8A43 - chains B and C of the 12 polymer chains in the assembly; structure by electron microscopy, 4.09 A resolution (low resolution: residue-level contacts below are approximate; hydrogen-bond / salt-bridge calls are withheld).

[Chain B]
Name: DNA-directed RNA polymerase I subunit RPA2
Source organism: Homo sapiens
Notes: EC 2.7.7.6
UniProtKB: Q9H9Y6 (RPA2_HUMAN); numbering as in UniProt (aligned over 1-1135)
Chain sequence (1135 residues; numbered 1 to 1135; the number before each row is that of its first residue):
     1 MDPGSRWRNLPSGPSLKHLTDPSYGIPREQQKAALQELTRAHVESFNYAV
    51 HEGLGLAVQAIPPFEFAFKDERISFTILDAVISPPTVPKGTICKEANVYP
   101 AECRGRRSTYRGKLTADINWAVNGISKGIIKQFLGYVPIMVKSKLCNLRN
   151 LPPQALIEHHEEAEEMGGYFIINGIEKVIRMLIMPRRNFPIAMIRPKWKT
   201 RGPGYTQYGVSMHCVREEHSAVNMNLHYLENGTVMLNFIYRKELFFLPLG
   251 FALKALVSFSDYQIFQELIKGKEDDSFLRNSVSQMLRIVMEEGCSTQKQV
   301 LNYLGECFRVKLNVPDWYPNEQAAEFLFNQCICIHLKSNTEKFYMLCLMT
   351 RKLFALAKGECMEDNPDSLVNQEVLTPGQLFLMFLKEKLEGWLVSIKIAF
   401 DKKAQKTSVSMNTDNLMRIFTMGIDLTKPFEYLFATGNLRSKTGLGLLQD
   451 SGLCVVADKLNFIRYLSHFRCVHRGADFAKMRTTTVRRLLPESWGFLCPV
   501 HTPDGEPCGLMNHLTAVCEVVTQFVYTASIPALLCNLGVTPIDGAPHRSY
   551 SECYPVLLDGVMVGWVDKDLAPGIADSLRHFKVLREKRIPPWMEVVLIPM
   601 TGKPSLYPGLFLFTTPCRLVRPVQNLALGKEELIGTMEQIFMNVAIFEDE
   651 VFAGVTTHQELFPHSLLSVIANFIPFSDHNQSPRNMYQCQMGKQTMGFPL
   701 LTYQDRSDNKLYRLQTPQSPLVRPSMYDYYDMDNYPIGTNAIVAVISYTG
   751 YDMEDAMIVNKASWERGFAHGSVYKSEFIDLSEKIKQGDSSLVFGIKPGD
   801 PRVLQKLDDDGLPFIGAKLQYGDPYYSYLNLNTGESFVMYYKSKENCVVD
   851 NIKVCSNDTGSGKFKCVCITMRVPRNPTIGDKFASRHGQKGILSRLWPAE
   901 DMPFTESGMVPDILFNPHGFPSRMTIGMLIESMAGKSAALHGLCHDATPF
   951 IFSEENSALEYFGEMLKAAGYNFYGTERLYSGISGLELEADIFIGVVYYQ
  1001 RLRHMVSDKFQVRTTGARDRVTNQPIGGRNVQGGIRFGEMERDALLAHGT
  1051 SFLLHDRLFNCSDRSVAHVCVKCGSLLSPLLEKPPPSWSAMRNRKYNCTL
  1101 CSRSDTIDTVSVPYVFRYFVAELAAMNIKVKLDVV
Unresolved in the structure: 1-3, 1135
Cystine bridges: Cys855-Cys866

[Chain C]
Name: DNA-directed RNA polymerases I and III subunit RPAC1
Source organism: Homo sapiens
UniProtKB: O15160 (RPAC1_HUMAN); numbering as in UniProt (aligned over 1-346)
Chain sequence (346 residues; row label = number of the first residue in the row):
     1 MAASQAVEEMRSRVVLGEFGVRNVHTTDFPGNYSGYDDAWDQDRFEKNFR
    51 VDVVHMDENSLEFDMVGIDAAIANAFRRILLAEVPTMAVEKVLVYNNTSI
   101 VQDEILAHRLGLIPIHADPRLFEYRNQGDEEGTEIDTLQFRLQVRCTRNP
   151 HAAKDSSDPNELYVNHKVYTRHMTWIPLGNQADLFPEGTIRPVHDDILIA
   201 QLRPGQEIDLLMHCVKGIGKDHAKFSPVATASYRLLPDITLLEPVEGEAA
   251 EELSRCFSPGVIEVQEVQGKKVARVANPRLDTFSREIFRNEKLKKVVRLA
   301 RVRDHYIFSVESTGVLPPDVLVSEAIKVLMGKCRRFLDELDAVQMD
Unresolved in the structure: 1-38, 345-346
Reported in the primary citation:
  - disease-associated variants - M65V, N74S, V94A, A117P, G132D, C146R, R191Q, I262T, T313M, E324K (citing earlier work)
  - disease-associated variants - I105F, H108Y, R109H (proposed by the authors, not directly observed)
  - disease-associated variants - M65V, V94A, A117P, G132D, C146R, R191Q, I262T, T313M, E324K: decreased stability (proposed by the authors, not directly observed)

[Interface between chain B and chain C]
Pairs across the interface (37; chain B residue first):
  Gln715(B) - Gln102(C)
  Gln715(B) - Ile105(C)
  Glu765(B) - His108(C)
  Glu765(B) - His222(C)
  Glu765(B) - Ala223(C)
  Tyr774(B) - Gln102(C)
  Val848(B) - Glu104(C)
  Arg872(B) - Gln102(C)
  Arg872(B) - Asp103(C)
  Arg872(B) - Glu104(C)
  Pro874(B) - Glu104(C)
  Glu900(B) - Arg77(C)
  Glu900(B) - Arg78(C)
  Glu900(B) - Ala82(C)
  Glu900(B) - Lys220(C)
  Asp901(B) - Arg78(C)
  Phe904(B) - Arg77(C)
  Glu906(B) - Arg234(C)
  Glu906(B) - Arg301(C)
  Gly908(B) - Ser232(C)
  Lys967(B) - Glu286(C)
  Lys967(B) - Arg289(C)
  Tyr971(B) - Glu286(C)
  Asn972(B) - Ser284(C)
  Asn972(B) - Glu286(C)
  Phe973(B) - Glu286(C)
  Phe973(B) - Arg289(C)
  Arg978(B) - Arg285(C)
  Tyr980(B) - Tyr233(C)
  Tyr980(B) - Leu235(C)
  Tyr980(B) - Arg301(C)
  Gly982(B) - Arg77(C)
  Gly982(B) - Arg78(C)
  Ile983(B) - Asn74(C)
  Ser984(B) - Asn74(C)
  Gly985(B) - Asn74(C)
  Gly985(B) - Tyr233(C)
Interface residues without a listed pair, chain B (28 interface residues in all): Arg713, Ala762, Arg766, Ser772, Gly970, Tyr974, Asp991
Interface residues without a listed pair, chain C (23 interface residues in all): Arg255, Thr282

[Overview]
Chain B and chain C form an interface of 28 and 23 residues respectively. The paper reports that M65V, V94A
and A117P of chain C, among others, reduce stability; 9 substitutions were tested in all.
Here chain B is DNA-directed RNA polymerase I subunit RPA2 and chain C is DNA-directed RNA polymerases I and
III subunit RPAC1, both from Homo sapiens. Entry 8A43 (Human RNA polymerase I) was determined by electron
microscopy.
